2W97 - chains A and E of the 4 polymer chains in the assembly; structure by X-ray diffraction, 2.29 A resolution.

== Chain A ==
Molecule: Eukaryotic translation initiation factor 4E
Organism: Homo sapiens
Reference sequence: P06730 (IF4E_HUMAN); residues 1-217 here = UniProt positions 1-217
Chain sequence (217 residues; row label = number of the first residue in the row):
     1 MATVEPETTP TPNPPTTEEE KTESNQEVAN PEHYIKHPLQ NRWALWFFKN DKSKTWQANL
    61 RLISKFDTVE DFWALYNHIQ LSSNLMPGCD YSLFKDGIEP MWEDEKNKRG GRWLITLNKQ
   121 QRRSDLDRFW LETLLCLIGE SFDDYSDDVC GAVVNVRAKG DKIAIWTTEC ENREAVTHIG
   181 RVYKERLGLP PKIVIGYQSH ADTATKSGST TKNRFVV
Not modelled in the structure: 1-30
Swiss-Prot annotation at these positions:
  - region (EIF4EBP1/2/3 binding): His37 to Gln40, Trp73 to Asn77, Glu132 to Gly139
  - binding site (mRNA): Trp56, Gln57, Trp102, Glu103, Arg157 to Lys162, Thr205 to Ser207
  - site: Lys159 (Microbial infection: Interaction with potato virus Y VPg)
  - modified residue: Ala2 (N-acetylalanine), Thr22 (Phosphothreonine), Ser209 (Phosphoserine)
  - mutagenesis: Ser53 (S53A/D: No effect on phosphorylation level nor incorporation into eIF4F complex; S53A: Does not affect ability to rescue growth of yeast lacking a functional EIF4E/CDC33 gene), Trp56 (W56A: Impairs mRNA nuclear export. Reduces affinity for ribavirin), Trp73 (W73A: Abolishes binding to EIF4EBP1. Impairs interaction with DDX3X. Does not impair mRNA nuclear export. Does not affect affinity for ribavirin), Trp102 (W102L: Decrease in mRNA cap binding; when associated with A-105), Glu103 (E103A: No effect), Asp104 (D104A: No effect), Glu105 (E105A: Decrease in mRNA cap binding; when associated with L-102), Lys119 (K119A: Higher affinity for EIF4G1), Ser209 (S209A: Abolishes resistance to cellular stress and DNA-damaging agents. Does not affect ability to rescue growth of yeast lacking a functional EIF4E/CDC33 gene; S209D: Phosphomimetic mutant ...)
Residues lining bound ligands: Glycerol (MGO; [[(2R,3S,4R,5R)-5-(6-amino-3-methyl-4-oxo-5H-imidazo[4,5-c]pyridin-1-yl)-3,4-dihydroxy-oxolan-2-yl]methoxy-hydroxy-phosphoryl] phosphono hydrogen phosphate): Trp56, Asp90, Pro100, Met101, Trp102, Glu103, Arg112, Asn155, Arg157, Lys162, Trp166, Ser207, Gly208

== Chain E ==
Molecule: Eukaryotic translation initiation factor 4 gamma 1
Notes: fragment: eif4gi binding motif, residues 413-426
Reference sequence: Q04637 (IF4G1_HUMAN); residues 621-634 here correspond to UniProt positions 413-426 (UniProt number = residue number - 208)
Chain sequence (14 residues; each row starts with the number of its first residue):
   621 KKRYDREFLL GFQF
Not modelled in the structure: 634

== Interface between chain A and chain E ==
Contacting residue pairs (24; chain A residue first):
  His37(A) - Tyr624(E)
  His37(A) - Phe628(E)
  His37(A) - Phe632(E)
  Pro38(A) - Lys622(E)
  Pro38(A) - Tyr624(E)  hydrogen bond (backbone-side chain)
  Gln40(A) - Lys621(E)
  Gln40(A) - Lys622(E)  hydrogen bond (side chain-backbone)
  Val69(A) - Leu629(E)  hydrophobic
  Val69(A) - Phe632(E)  hydrophobic
  Glu70(A) - Phe632(E)
  Trp73(A) - Leu629(E)  hydrogen bond (side chain-backbone)
  Trp73(A) - Leu630(E)  hydrophobic
  Trp73(A) - Phe632(E)
  Trp73(A) - Gln633(E)
  Tyr76(A) - Gln633(E)
  Asn77(A) - Gln633(E)  hydrogen bond (side chain-backbone)
  Glu132(A) - Arg626(E)  salt bridge
  Leu135(A) - Leu629(E)
  Leu135(A) - Leu630(E)  hydrophobic
  Gly139(A) - Arg623(E)
  Gly139(A) - Tyr624(E)  hydrogen bond (backbone-backbone)
  Glu140(A) - Lys622(E)
  Glu140(A) - Arg623(E)  hydrogen bond (backbone-side chain)
  Asp143(A) - Arg623(E)  hydrogen bond (backbone-side chain)
Also at the interface, not in a pair above, chain A (18 interface residues in all): Leu39, Leu131, Ile138, Ser146, Arg186

== Overview ==
The interface between chain A and chain E involves 18 residues on one side and 10 on the other; the contacts
include 7 hydrogen bonds and 1 salt bridge. Polar pairs include Glu132(A)-Arg626(E), Pro38(A)-Tyr624(E) and
Gln40(A)-Lys622(E). Ligands of chain A: Glycerol.
Chain A is Eukaryotic translation initiation factor 4E (Homo sapiens) and chain E is Eukaryotic translation
initiation factor 4 gamma 1; the structure, Crystal Structure of eIF4E Bound to Glycerol and eIF4G1 peptide,
was determined by X-ray diffraction.
